PDB entry 7DRE | electron microscopy, 2.54 A resolution | chains A and H of the 8 polymer chains in the assembly

Chain A:
Molecule: Sugar phosphate isomerase/epimerase
Organism: [Eubacterium] cellulosolvens 6
Reference sequence: I5AX50 (I5AX50_EUBCE); residue numbers follow UniProt; this construct covers 1-290
Chain sequence (290 residues; row label = number of the first residue in the row):
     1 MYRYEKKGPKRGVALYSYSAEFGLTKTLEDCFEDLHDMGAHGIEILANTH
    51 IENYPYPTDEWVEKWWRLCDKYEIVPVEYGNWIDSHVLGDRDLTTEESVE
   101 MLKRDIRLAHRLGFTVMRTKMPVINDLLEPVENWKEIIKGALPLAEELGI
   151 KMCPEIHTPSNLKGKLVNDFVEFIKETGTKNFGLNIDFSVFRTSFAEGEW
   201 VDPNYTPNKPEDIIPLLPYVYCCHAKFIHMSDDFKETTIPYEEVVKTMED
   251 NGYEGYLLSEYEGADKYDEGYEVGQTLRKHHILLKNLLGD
Not modelled in the structure: 1-7, 196-201, 290
What the authors report for this chain:
  - specificity-determining residues: Leu128 (from molecular simulation)

Chain H:
Molecule: DfgB
Organism: [Eubacterium] cellulosolvens 6
Reference sequence: I5AX49 (I5AX49_EUBCE); numbering as in UniProt (aligned over 1-147)
Chain sequence (160 residues; each row starts with the number of its first residue):
     1 MEKQVIQSVGFRNIKNGNGEITGFQFKVKLPYYRGVFLSQIRPGTLFVDG
    51 QKIEKDQITWTINGEEYTNQEMRGDFKTHWATTKPAVLKVKMPGGLAQGY
   101 HDLKYGFCFTSSYMPPIIQDGLDPDKESMVYMPEFGHHVNERRLLIVKLA
   151 AALEHHHHHH
Not modelled in the structure: 16-19, 112-138, 149-160
Sequence notes: expression tag (148-160)
What the authors report for this chain:
  - specificity-determining residues: Pro115 (from molecular simulation)

Chain A / chain H interface:
Residue-residue contacts (9; chain A residue first):
  Asp59(A) - Lys84(H)  salt bridge
  Arg107(A) - Glu65(H)  salt bridge
  Arg107(A) - Glu66(H)  hydrogen bond (side chain-backbone)
  Arg107(A) - Tyr67(H)
  Arg107(A) - Glu71(H)  salt bridge
  His110(A) - Glu65(H)  salt bridge
  Arg111(A) - Asn63(H)  hydrogen bond (side chain-backbone)
  Arg111(A) - Glu65(H)
  Leu144(A) - Glu71(H)
Interface residues without a listed pair, chain A (7 interface residues in all): Glu60, Leu148
Interface residues without a listed pair, chain H (7 interface residues in all): Gly64

In short:
The chain A/chain H interface involves 7 residues from each chain, with 2 hydrogen bonds and 4 salt bridges.
Among the polar pairs are Asp59(A)-Lys84(H), Arg107(A)-Glu65(H) and Arg107(A)-Glu71(H). The paper reports
specificity determinants Leu128(A) and Pro115(H).
Here chain A is Sugar phosphate isomerase/epimerase and chain H is DfgB, both from [Eubacterium]
cellulosolvens 6. Entry 7DRE (Cryo-EM structure of DfgA-B at 2.54 angstrom resolution) was determined by
electron microscopy (same publication as 7DRD, 7EXB, 7EXZ, 7BVR and 7BVS).
